PDB entry 9D2T | X-ray diffraction, 2.80 A resolution | chains A and B of the 4 polymer chains in the assembly

Chain A (and B):
Protein: L-threonine dehydratase biosynthetic IlvA
Organism: Staphylococcus aureus
Notes: EC 4.3.1.19; fragment: Regulatory domain; chain B of this document is another copy of the same molecule, construct and numbering; everything in this record applies to it too
UniProtKB: Q2FF63 (ILVA_STAA3); residue numbers follow UniProt; this construct covers 336-422
Chain sequence (107 residues; each row starts with the number of its first residue):
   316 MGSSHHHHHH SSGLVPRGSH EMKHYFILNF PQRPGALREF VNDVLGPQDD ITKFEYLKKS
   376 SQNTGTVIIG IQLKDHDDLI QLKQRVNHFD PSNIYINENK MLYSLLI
Not modelled in the structure: 316-335, 374-375 (chain B: 316-336, 372-379)
Construct notes: initiating methionine (316); expression tag (317-335)
From the paper describing this entry:
  - contacts within the chain: Leu352-Val356
  - self-association interface (contacts with another copy of this molecule); pairs are residue here / residue on that copy: Leu352-Ile366, Val356-Leu352, Val356-Arg353, Val356-Val356, Asn357-Asn357 (hydrogen bond), Phe369-Phe369

How chain A and chain B interact:
Pairs across the interface (19):
  Pro349(A) with Asp365(B)
  Gly350(A) with Asp365(B)
  Leu352(A) with Ile366(B), hydrophobic; Phe369(B), hydrophobic
  Arg353(A) with Val356(B), hydrogen bond (side chain-backbone); Gly361(B), hydrogen bond (side chain-backbone); Asp364(B)
  Val356(A) with Arg353(B), hydrogen bond (backbone-side chain)
  Asn357(A) with Arg353(B); Asn357(B), hydrogen bond
  Leu360(A) with Arg353(B)
  Gly361(A) with Arg353(B), hydrogen bond (backbone-side chain)
  Pro362(A) with Arg353(B)
  Asp365(A) with Pro349(B); Gly350(B), hydrogen bond (side chain-backbone)
  Phe369(A) with Phe369(B); Tyr371(B)
  Tyr371(A) with Phe369(B)
  Asn378(A) with Thr367(B)
Also at the interface, not in a pair above, chain A (14 interface residues in all): Ile366
Also at the interface, not in a pair above, chain B (16 interface residues in all): Leu352, Leu360, Pro362, Glu370

Summary:
14 residues of chain A face 16 of chain B across their interface; the contacts include 6 hydrogen bonds. Among
the polar pairs are Arg353(A)-Val356(B), Arg353(A)-Gly361(B) and Asn357(A)-Asn357(B). The paper reports a
self-association interface involving Leu352(A), Val356(A) and Asn357(A) among others; contacts within the
chain involving Leu352(A) and Val356(A).
Chain A and chain B are both L-threonine dehydratase biosynthetic IlvA (Staphylococcus aureus); the structure,
Crystal structure of S. aureus Threonine deaminase regulatory domain, was determined by X-ray diffraction
(same publication as 9D2Q, 9D2R and 9D2S).
